PDB entry 5UBZ | X-ray diffraction, 2.75 A resolution | chains H and L

[Chain H]
Name: Anti-HIV1 gp120 mAb 1E12 Fab heavy chain
Organism: Homo sapiens
Notes: antibody fragment or engineered binder
Amino-acid sequence (228 residues; row label = number of the first residue in the row; note: 5 numbers in that range are skipped by the numbering (no residue carries them; nothing is unmodelled there); a row labelled like 35A-35B holds insertion residues (35A, then the next letters in order)):
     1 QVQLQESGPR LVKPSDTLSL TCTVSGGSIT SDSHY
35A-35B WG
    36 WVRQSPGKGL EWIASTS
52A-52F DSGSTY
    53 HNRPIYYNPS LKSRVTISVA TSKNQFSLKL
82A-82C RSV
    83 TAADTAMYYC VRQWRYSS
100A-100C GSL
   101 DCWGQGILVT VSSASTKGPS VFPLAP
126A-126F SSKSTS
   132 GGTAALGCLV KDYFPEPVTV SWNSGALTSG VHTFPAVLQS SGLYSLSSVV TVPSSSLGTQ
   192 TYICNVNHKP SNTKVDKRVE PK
Not modelled in the structure: 126A-126F
Disulfides: Cys22-Cys92, Cys139-Cys195

[Chain L]
Name: Anti-HIV1 gp120 mAb 1E12 Fab light chain
Organism: Homo sapiens
Notes: antibody fragment or engineered binder
Amino-acid sequence (213 residues; each row starts with the number of its first residue; note: 1 number in that range is skipped by the numbering (no residue carries it; nothing is unmodelled there); a row labelled like 27A-27B holds insertion residues (27A, then the next letters in order)):
     1 QAVVTQPPS
    11 ASGTPGQRVT ISCSGSS
27A-27B SN
    28 IGSNTVNWYQ QLPGLAPKLL IYSSNQRPSG VPDRFSGSKS GTSASLAISG LQSEDEAHYY
    88 CATWDDSL
95A-95B NG
    96 VIFGGGTKLT VLGQPKAAPS VTLFPPSSEE LQANKATLVC LISDFYPGAV TVAWKADSSP
   156 VKAGVETTTP SKQSNNKYAA SSYLSLTPEQ WKSHRSYSCQ VTHEGSTVEK TVAPT
Disulfides: Cys23-Cys88, Cys135-Cys194

[Chain H / chain L interface]
Pairs across the interface (63; chain H residue first):
  Gln39(H) with Gln38(L), hydrogen bond; Tyr87(L), hydrogen bond
  Lys43(H) with Tyr87(L)
  Gly44(H) with Tyr87(L)
  Leu45(H) with Pro44(L), hydrophobic; Tyr87(L); Phe98(L)
  Trp47(H) with Gly95B(L); Val96(L); Phe98(L)
  Tyr58(H) with Trp91(L), hydrophobic
  Tyr91(H) with Gln38(L); Leu42(L), hydrogen bond (side chain-backbone); Ala43(L), hydrophobic; Pro44(L)
  Ser99(H) with Thr32(L); Asn34(L), hydrogen bond (backbone-side chain); Ser50(L), hydrogen bond
  Ser100(H) with Asn31(L); Thr32(L), hydrogen bond (side chain-backbone); Thr90(L); Trp91(L); Val96(L)
  Gly100A(H) with Asn34(L); Tyr36(L)
  Ser100B(H) with Asn34(L), hydrogen bond; Tyr36(L); Tyr49(L)
  Leu100C(H) with Tyr36(L), hydrogen bond (backbone-side chain); Leu46(L); Phe98(L), hydrophobic
  Asp101(H) with Leu46(L)
  Trp103(H) with Tyr36(L), hydrophobic; Pro44(L), hydrophobic
  Phe122(H) with Ser122(L); Glu124(L); Glu125(L)
  Pro123(H) with Ser122(L); Glu124(L)
  Leu124(H) with Phe119(L), hydrophobic
  Ala125(H) with Phe119(L)
  Ala136(H) with Phe119(L)
  Leu140(H) with Tyr178(L), hydrophobic
  Lys142(H) with Thr132(L)
  His163(H) with Ser138(L); Gln168(L), hydrogen bond
  Phe165(H) with Leu136(L), hydrophobic; Ile137(L); Ser138(L)
  Pro166(H) with Ser166(L); Ser176(L)
  Val168(H) with Glu161(L); Thr163(L); Tyr178(L), hydrophobic
  Leu169(H) with Glu161(L)
  Gln170(H) with Glu161(L)
  Ser171(H) with Glu161(L), hydrogen bond (backbone-side chain)
  Leu177(H) with Tyr178(L)
  Ser178(H) with Tyr178(L), hydrogen bond
  Val180(H) with Phe119(L), hydrophobic; Leu136(L), hydrophobic
  Lys208(H) with Glu124(L), salt bridge
  Lys213(H) with Ser123(L)
Also at the interface, not in a pair above, chain H (44 interface residues in all): Glu46, Tyr59, Pro61, Gln95, Gly104, Gln105, Val121, Leu137, Gly138, Ala167, Ser176
Also at the interface, not in a pair above, chain L (41 interface residues in all): Leu95, Asn95A, Thr117, Pro120, Val134, Asp139, Thr162, Ala174, Ala175

[Overview]
Chain H and chain L form an interface of 44 and 41 residues respectively, with 11 hydrogen bonds and 1 salt
bridge. Polar pairs include Lys208(H)-Glu124(L), Gln39(H)-Gln38(L) and Gln39(H)-Tyr87(L).
Here chain H is Anti-HIV1 gp120 mAb 1E12 Fab heavy chain and chain L is Anti-HIV1 gp120 mAb 1E12 Fab light
chain, both from Homo sapiens. Entry 5UBZ (Fab structure of HIV gp120 specific mAb 1E12) was determined by
X-ray diffraction.
